PDB entry 7OK8 | X-ray diffraction, 1.43 A resolution | chain AAA

# Chain AAA
Name: Carbonic anhydrase 2
Source organism: Homo sapiens
Notes: EC 4.2.1.1
UniProt: P00918 (CAH2_HUMAN); the author numbering skips numbers that UniProt does not, so the offset changes along the chain: 1-125 = UniProt 1-125; 127-261 = UniProt 126-260
Amino-acid sequence (260 residues; numbered 1 to 261; 1 number in that range is skipped by the numbering (no residue carries it; nothing is unmodelled there); the number before each row is that of its first residue):
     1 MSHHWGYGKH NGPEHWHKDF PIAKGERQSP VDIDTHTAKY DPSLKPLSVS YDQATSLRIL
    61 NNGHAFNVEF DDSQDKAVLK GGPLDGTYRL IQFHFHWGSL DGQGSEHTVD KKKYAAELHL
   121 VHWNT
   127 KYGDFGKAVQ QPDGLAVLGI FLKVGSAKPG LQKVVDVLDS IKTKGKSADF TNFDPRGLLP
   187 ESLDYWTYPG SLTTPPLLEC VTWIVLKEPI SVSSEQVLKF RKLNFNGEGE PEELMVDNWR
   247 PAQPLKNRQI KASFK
Not modelled in the structure: 1-2
Metal / ion sites: Zn2+: H94, H96, H119 (together with VGT)
Residues lining bound ligands:
  - VGT (4-((2-hydroxy-3-(phenylselanyl)propyl)thio)benzenesulfonamide), molecule 1: H3, H4, W5, H10, N11, H15, W16, K18, D19, F20
  - VGT, molecule 2: Q92, H94, H96, E106, H119, V121, F131, G132, V135, V143, S197, L198, T199, T200, P201, P202, L204, W209
Swiss-Prot annotation at these positions:
  - active site: H64 (Proton donor/acceptor)
  - binding site (Zn(2+)): H94, H96, H119
  - binding site (substrate): T199, T200
  - site: Y7 (Fine-tunes the proton-transfer properties of H-64), N62 (Fine-tunes the proton-transfer properties of H-64), N67 (Fine-tunes the proton-transfer properties of H-64), Q92 (Involved in the binding of some activators, including histamine and L-histidine)
  - modified residue: S2 (N-acetylserine), S166 (Phosphoserine), S173 (Phosphoserine)

# Summary
Bound to chain AAA: compound VGT. The Zn2+ site is built by H94, H96 and H119. UniProt lists active-site
residue H64, 3 Zn2+-binding residues and substrate-binding residues T199 and T200.
Chain AAA is Carbonic anhydrase 2 (Homo sapiens); the structure, Crystal structure of human carbonic anhydrase
II with 4-((2-hydroxy-3-(phenylselanyl)propyl)thio)benzenesulfonamide, was determined by X-ray diffraction
(same publication as 7ORP and 7ORQ).
